PDB entry 8OP8 | electron microscopy, 3.48 A resolution | chains B and A

Chain B:
Name: Unknown helix
Source organism: Saccharomyces cerevisiae
Chain sequence (31 residues; row label = number of the first residue in the row; X marks 31 residues of unknown identity (built as UNK)):
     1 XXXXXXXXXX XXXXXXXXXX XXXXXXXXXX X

Chain A:
Name: Cation-transporting ATPase-like protein
Source organism: Thermochaetoides thermophila
Reference sequence: G0S4Z4 (G0S4Z4_CHATD); residues 1-1328 here = UniProt positions 1-1328
Chain sequence (1328 residues; row label = number of the first residue in the row):
     1 MAPLVDNPQI KSAELLRPLP LYQHAYVWPY VIVWPVFLRV YLTQELYDKY IGAQEWTFVW
    61 IISIVTFQTL TWLCTHWSVN LNALFTAKKA SSIEDAQLIK VIPVANAGAA DICKLVRDKV
   121 GDNKTNISFL FQKRRFLWYP ERKAFSTLEF DIDAEPKPTL SKFQLSRGIE SEDELKRLEQ
   181 HYGTNTFDIP VPTFTELFKE HAVAPFFVFQ VFCVGLWLLD EYWYYSLFTL VMLVVFESTV
   241 VWQRQRTLTE FRSMSIKPYP IYVYRLGKWT EIQSDKLLPG DLVSVTRTKE DSGVACDMIL
   301 VEGTAIVNEA MLSGESTPLL KDSIQLRPGD AVLEVDGLDK NSLLWGGTKV LQITHGTAEE
   361 ERPKPASGIP PPPDNGAMAV VTKTGFETSQ GSLVRTMIYS TERVSANNTE ALLFILFLLV
   421 FALAASWYVW DEGVRKDRKR SKLLLDCILI ITSVVPPELP MELSLAVNTS LSALAKFAIF
   481 CTEPFRIPFA GRIDVACFDK TGTLTGEDLV VEGIAGLGLG HSGTDTPKEA DGAHTRMVSV
   541 HDAGMETTLV LATAHALVKL DEGEIVGDPM EKATLNALGW VLGKNDTLTS KPGNAASSGI
   601 LGTVQIKRRF QFSSALKRQS SVATITATEV KTGRKLRGSF VGVKGAPETI MKMLVTVPEH
   661 YEETYKYFTR RGSRVLALAY KQLTTEGELG ANKINDLKRE SVEADLHFAG FLVLQCPLKE
   721 DAKQAVRMLN ESSHRVVMIT GDNPLTAVHV AKEVEIVDRD VLILDAPEHS VYGEESLVWR
   781 SVDDKIRIDV DPTKPIDPEI LKTKDLCVTG YALNKFKGQV GWKSLLRYTW VYARVSPKQK
   841 EDILLGLKDM GYYTLMAGDG TNDVGALKQA HVGVALLNGT QEDLNRIAEH TRNQKMKELY
   901 QKQVDLMARW GQPPPPVPAM IAHLYPPGPS NPHYQKAMER EAQKRGVTVE QLAKVNGTNV
   961 TSNPAGVQQQ SGQDAKKAKQ VEAAKKAANF ADKLTSSLME AEMDDEPPTL KLGDASVAAP
  1021 FTSKLRNVMA IPNILRQGRC TLVATIQMYK ILALNCLISA YSLSVLYLEG IKFGDGQITI
  1081 SGMLMSVCFL SISRARSVEG LSKERPQPNI FNFYIIGSIL GQFAVHVATL IYIAQLCDQI
  1141 EPRTEVIDLE AEFKPSLLNS AVYLLQLIQQ ISTFAVNYQG RPFRESLSEN KGMFYGIVGV
  1201 TAIAFACSTE MLPELNEAMK LVPFNENFKT IMTTVMIIDF VACYVIEWVL KKLFSDLRAR
  1261 DIAERRPDQL ERERVRKEKE AREKEEEEER KERERIEAFE RRLEEKRTRL VEAAAQREQQ
  1321 QQQWAQRR
Disordered / not traced: 1-2, 357-364, 591-598, 897-1007, 1285-1328
Metal / ion sites: Mg2+: Asp499, Asp859
Residues lining bound ligands: tetrafluoroaluminate (ALF): Ser313, Gly314, Asp499, Lys500, Thr501, Gly502, Thr740, Gly741, Lys840, Asp859, Gly860, Asn862, Asp863
What the authors report for this chain:
  - binding site for tetrafluoroaluminate: Asp499
  - conformationally variable residues: Glu315

How chain B and chain A interact:
Chain A side of the interface, 23 residues: Glu221, Tyr225, Phe228, Met232, Phe236, Thr239, Trp242, Gln243, Arg246, Asp446, Leu449, Ser453, Glu458, Met461, Leu465, Asn468, Leu1063, Tyr1067, Lys1072, Phe1073, Ile1078, Leu1090, Leu1149
The authors on this interface:
  - interface residues, chain A: Tyr225(A), Phe228(A), Met232(A), Gln243(A), Ser453(A), Glu458(A), Asn468(A), Lys1072(A), Phe1073(A), Leu1090(A)

Summary:
Chain B and chain A make no direct contact in this assembly. Ligands of chain A: tetrafluoroaluminate. The
Mg2+ site is built by Asp499(A) and Asp859(A). The paper reports a binding site for tetrafluoroaluminate at
Asp499(A); interface residues Tyr225(A), Phe228(A) and Met232(A) among others.
Here chain B is Unknown helix (Saccharomyces cerevisiae) and chain A is Cation-transporting ATPase-like
protein (Thermochaetoides thermophila). Entry 8OP8 (Cryo-EM structure of P5A-ATPase CtSpf1 (E2.Pi state with
endogenous helix cargo bound)) was determined by electron microscopy together with 8OP3, 8OP4, 8OP5, 8OP6 and
8OP7 from the same study.
